PDB entry 7LGB | X-ray diffraction, 2.21 A resolution | chain A

[Chain A]
Name: 3-ketoacyl-ACP reductase
From: Mycobacterium tuberculosis
Notes: EC 1.1.1.-, 1.1.1.100
UniProtKB: A0A045J1S8 (A0A045J1S8_MYCTX); residues 1-317 here = UniProt positions 1-317
Amino-acid sequence (317 residues; each row starts with the number of its first residue):
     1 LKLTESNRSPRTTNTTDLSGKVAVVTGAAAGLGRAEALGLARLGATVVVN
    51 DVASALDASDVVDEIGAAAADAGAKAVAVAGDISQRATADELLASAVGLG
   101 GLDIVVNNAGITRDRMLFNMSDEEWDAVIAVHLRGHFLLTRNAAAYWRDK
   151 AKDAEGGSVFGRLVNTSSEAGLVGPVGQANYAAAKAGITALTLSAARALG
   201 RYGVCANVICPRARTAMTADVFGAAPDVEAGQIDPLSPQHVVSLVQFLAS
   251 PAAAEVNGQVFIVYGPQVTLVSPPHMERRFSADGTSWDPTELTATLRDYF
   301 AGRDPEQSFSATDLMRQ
Disordered / not traced: 1-15, 68-69, 227-231, 305-317
Sequence notes: conflict Leu-1 (Met in A0A045J1S8)
Ligand contacts: NAD (nicotinamide-adenine-dinucleotide): Gly-27, Ala-29, Ala-30, Gly-31, Leu-32, Gly-33, Arg-34, Asn-50, Asp-51, Val-52, Ala-55, Gly-81, Asp-82, Ile-83, Asn-108, Ala-109, Gly-110, Ile-111, Val-131, His-132, Thr-166, Ser-167, Ser-168, Tyr-181, Lys-185, Pro-211, Arg-212, Ala-213, Thr-215, Met-217, Thr-218, Phe-222
What the authors report for this chain:
  - conformationally variable residues (order/disorder transition): Ala-68 to Ala-70, Thr-218 to Gly-223
  - catalytic residues: His-132, Ser-168, Tyr-181, Lys-185 (by similarity / conservation)
  - binding site for NAD: Asp-82, Ile-83, Ser-168, Tyr-181, Lys-185

[In short]
Bound to chain A: NAD. The paper reports catalytic residues His-132, Ser-168 and Tyr-181 among others; a
binding site for NAD at Asp-82, Ile-83 and Ser-168 among others.
Chain A is 3-ketoacyl-ACP reductase (Mycobacterium tuberculosis); the structure, ChsB1 in complex with NAD+,
was determined by X-ray diffraction together with 7LG9 from the same study.
